3BI1 - chain A; structure by X-ray diffraction, 1.50 A resolution.

== Chain A ==
Molecule: Glutamate carboxypeptidase 2
Source organism: Homo sapiens
Notes: EC 3.4.17.21; fragment: Extracellular domain residues 44-750
UniProt: Q04609 (FOLH1_HUMAN); numbering as in UniProt (aligned over 44-750)
Chain sequence (709 residues; numbered 42 to 750; the number before each row is that of its first residue):
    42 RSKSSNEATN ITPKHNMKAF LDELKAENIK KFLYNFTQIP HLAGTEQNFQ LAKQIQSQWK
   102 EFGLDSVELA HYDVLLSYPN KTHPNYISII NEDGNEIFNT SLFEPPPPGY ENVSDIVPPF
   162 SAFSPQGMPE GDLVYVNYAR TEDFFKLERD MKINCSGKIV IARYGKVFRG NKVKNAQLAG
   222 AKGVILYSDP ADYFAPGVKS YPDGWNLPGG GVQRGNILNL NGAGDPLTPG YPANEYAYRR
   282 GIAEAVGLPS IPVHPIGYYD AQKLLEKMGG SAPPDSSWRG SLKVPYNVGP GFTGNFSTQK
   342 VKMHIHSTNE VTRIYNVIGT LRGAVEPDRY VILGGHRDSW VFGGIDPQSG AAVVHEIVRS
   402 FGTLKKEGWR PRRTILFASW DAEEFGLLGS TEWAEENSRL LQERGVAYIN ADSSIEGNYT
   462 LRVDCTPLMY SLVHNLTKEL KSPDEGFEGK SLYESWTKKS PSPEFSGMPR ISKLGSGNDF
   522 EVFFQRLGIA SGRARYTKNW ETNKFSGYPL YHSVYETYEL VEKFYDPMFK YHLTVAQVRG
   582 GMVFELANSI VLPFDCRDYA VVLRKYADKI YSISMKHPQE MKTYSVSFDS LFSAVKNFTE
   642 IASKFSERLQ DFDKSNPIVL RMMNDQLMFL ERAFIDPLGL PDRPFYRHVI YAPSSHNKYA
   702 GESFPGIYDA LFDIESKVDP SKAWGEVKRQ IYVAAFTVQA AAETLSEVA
Disordered / not traced: 42-54, 654-655
Sequence notes: expression tag (42-43)
Covalent attachments: N-acetylglucosamine (NAG) linked to Asn76, Asn121, Asn140, Asn195, Asn459, Asn476; glycan linked to Asn638
Bound ions: Ca2+: Thr269, Tyr272, Glu433, Glu436; Zn2+ site 1: His377, Asp387, Asp453 (together with 3BI); Zn2+ site 2: Asp387, Glu425, His553 (together with 3BI)
Ligand contacts: 3BI ((2S)-2-{[(R)-[(3R)-3-carboxy-3-{[(4-{[(2,4-diaminopteridin-6-yl)methyl](methyl)amino}phenyl)carbonyl]amino}propyl](hydroxy)phosphoryl]methyl}pentanedioic acid): Lys207, Phe209, Arg210, Asn257, His377, Asp387, Glu424, Glu425, Gly427, Leu428, Asp453, Glu457, Arg463, Gly518, Asn519, Arg534, Arg536, Lys539, Trp541, Asn544, Lys545, Phe546, Ser547, Gly548, Tyr552, His553, Lys699, Tyr700
What the authors report for this chain:
  - conformationally variable residues (loop rearrangement, side-chain flip): Arg463, Arg536, Asn540, Trp541 to Gly548
  - binding site for 3BI: His377, Asp387, Glu424, Glu425, Asp453, Arg463, Asn519, Arg534, Arg536, Tyr552, His553
  - catalytic residues: Glu424
  - contacts within the chain: Glu457-Arg463 (salt bridge), Arg463-Asp465 (salt bridge), Ile386-Tyr549 (hydrophobic contact), Asp387-Tyr549, Glu457-Tyr549, Tyr549-Tyr552 (hydrophobic contact), Tyr549-Glu557, Tyr549-Tyr566 (hydrophobic contact)

== In short ==
Ligands of chain A: compound 3BI. N-acetylglucosamine is covalently linked to Asn76, Asn121, Asn140, Asn195,
Asn459 and Asn476 and 1 more. The Zn2+ site 2 is built by Asp387, Glu425 and His553. The paper reports the
catalytic residue Glu424; a binding site for 3BI at His377, Asp387 and Glu424 among others.
Chain A is Glutamate carboxypeptidase 2 (Homo sapiens); the structure, X-ray structure of human glutamate
carboxypeptidase II (GCPII) in complex with a transition state analog of ..., was determined by X-ray
diffraction, deposited together with 3BHX and 3BI0.
